8DBP - chains X and a of the 22 polymer chains in the assembly; structure by electron microscopy, 3.60 A resolution.

== Chain X ==
Name: ATP synthase subunit b
From: Escherichia coli
Reference sequence: D6IFY0 (D6IFY0_ECOLX); numbering as in UniProt (aligned over 1-156)
Chain sequence (156 residues; numbered 1 to 156; the number before each row is that of its first residue):
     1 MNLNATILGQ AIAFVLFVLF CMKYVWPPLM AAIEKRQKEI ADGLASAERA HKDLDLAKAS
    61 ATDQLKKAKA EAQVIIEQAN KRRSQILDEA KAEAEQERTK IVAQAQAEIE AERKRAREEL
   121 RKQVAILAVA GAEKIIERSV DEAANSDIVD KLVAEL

== Chain a ==
Name: ATP synthase subunit a
From: Escherichia coli
Reference sequence: C3SL77 (C3SL77_ECOLX); residues 1-271 here = UniProt positions 1-271
Chain sequence (271 residues; each row starts with the number of its first residue):
     1 MASENMTPQD YIGHHLNNLQ LDLRTFSLVD PQNPPATFWT INIDSMFFSV VLGLLFLVLF
    61 RSVAKKATSG VPGKFQTAIE LVIGFVNGSV KDMYHGKSKL IAPLALTIFV WVFLMNLMDL
   121 LPIDLLPYIA EHVLGLPALR VVPSADVNVT LSMALGVFIL ILFYSIKMKG IGGFTKELTL
   181 QPFNHWAFIP VNLILEGVSL LSKPVSLGLR LFGNMYAGEL IFILIAGLLP WWSQWILNVP
   241 WAIFHILIIT LQAFIFMVLT IVYLSMASEE H
Unresolved in the structure: 1-3, 270-271

== Chain X / chain a interface ==
Contacting residue pairs (58):
  N2(X) with P35(a); N148(a), hydrogen bond (backbone-side chain)
  L3(X) with F38(a), hydrophobic
  N4(X) with F38(a); T40(a), hydrogen bond (side chain-backbone); I41(a); N42(a); N148(a), hydrogen bond (backbone-side chain)
  A5(X) with F38(a), hydrogen bond (backbone-backbone); W39(a), hydrophobic; I41(a), hydrophobic
  T6(X) with I41(a); N42(a), hydrogen bond (side chain-backbone); N148(a)
  I7(X) with N148(a); L151(a), hydrophobic; S152(a), hydrogen bond (backbone-side chain)
  G9(X) with M46(a)
  Q10(X) with M46(a); W111(a); S152(a); M153(a)
  A11(X) with S152(a), hydrogen bond (backbone-side chain)
  A13(X) with M46(a), hydrophobic
  F14(X) with W111(a), hydrophobic; M153(a), hydrophobic
  F17(X) with V50(a); G53(a); L54(a), hydrophobic; L57(a), hydrophobic; W111(a), hydrophobic
  V18(X) with T107(a)
  F20(X) with L57(a), hydrophobic
  C21(X) with L57(a), hydrophobic; T107(a)
  M22(X) with P103(a), hydrophobic
  Y24(X) with R61(a), hydrogen bond (backbone-side chain)
  V25(X) with F60(a), hydrophobic; R61(a); A64(a)
  W26(X) with I83(a), hydrophobic; V86(a), hydrophobic; A102(a), hydrophobic; L106(a), hydrophobic
  P28(X) with A64(a)
  L29(X) with A64(a), hydrophobic; A67(a), hydrophobic; I79(a), hydrophobic
  M30(X) with I83(a), hydrophobic
  A32(X) with A67(a), hydrophobic; S69(a), hydrogen bond (backbone-side chain)
  I33(X) with I83(a), hydrophobic
  K35(X) with S69(a)
  R36(X) with T68(a); S69(a), hydrogen bond (backbone-side chain); G70(a); E80(a), salt bridge
  E39(X) with S69(a)
Also at the interface, not in a pair above, chain X (28 interface residues in all): M1
Also at the interface, not in a pair above, chain a (42 interface residues in all): Q20, S45, S49, V63, N87, L100, I108, V147, V149, L155, Y216

== In short ==
The interface between chain X and chain a involves 28 residues on one side and 42 on the other; the contacts
include 10 hydrogen bonds and 1 salt bridge. Polar contacts include R36(X)-E80(a), N2(X)-N148(a) and
N4(X)-T40(a).
Here chain X is ATP synthase subunit b and chain a is ATP synthase subunit a, both from Escherichia coli.
Entry 8DBP (E. coli ATP synthase imaged in 10mM MgATP State1 "half-up) was determined by electron microscopy,
deposited together with 8DBQ, 8DBR, 8DBS, 8DBT, 8DBU, 8DBV and 8DBW.
